6IET - chain A; structure by X-ray diffraction, 2.10 A resolution.

# Chain A
Molecule: Tripartite motif-containing protein 66
From: Homo sapiens
UniProtKB: O15016 (TRI66_HUMAN); residues 968-1160 here = UniProt positions 968-1160
Sequence (196 residues; numbered 965 to 1160; the number before each row is that of its first residue):
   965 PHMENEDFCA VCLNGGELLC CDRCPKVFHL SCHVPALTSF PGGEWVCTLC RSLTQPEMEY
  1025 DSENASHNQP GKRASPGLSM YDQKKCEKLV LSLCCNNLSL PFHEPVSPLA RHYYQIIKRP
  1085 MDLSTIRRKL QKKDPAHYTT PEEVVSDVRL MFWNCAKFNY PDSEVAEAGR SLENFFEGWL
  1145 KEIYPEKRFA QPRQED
Not modelled in the structure: 965-970, 1018-1039, 1154-1160
Differences from the reference sequence: expression tag (965-967); engineered mutation Thr-1002 (Leu in O15016), Ser-1026 (Cys in O15016), Ser-1030 (Cys in O15016), His-1031 (Tyr in O15016), Lys-1036 (Met in O15016), Thr-1089 (Ile in O15016), Ser-1135 (Cys in O15016), Asn-1138 (Val in O15016)
Ion coordination: Zn2+ site 1: Cys-973, Cys-976, His-993, Cys-996; Zn2+ site 2: Cys-985, Cys-988, Cys-1011, Cys-1014
What the authors report for this chain:
  - mutagenesis - D986A, N1123A: decreased binding to H3K56ac-H4-ASF1a
  - mutagenesis - D986A, N1123A: abolished binding to H3K56ac

# In short
Cys-973, Cys-976, His-993 and Cys-996 coordinate Zn2+ site 1. The Zn2+ site 2 is built by Cys-985, Cys-988,
Cys-1011 and Cys-1014. From the paper: D986A and N1123A reduce binding to H3K56ac-H4-ASF1a; D986A and N1123A
abolish binding to H3K56ac.
Chain A is Tripartite motif-containing protein 66 (Homo sapiens); the structure, The crystal structure of
TRIM66 PHD-Bromo domain, was determined by X-ray diffraction (same publication as 6IEU).
